8CU0 - chains C and E of the 3 polymer chains in the assembly; structure by X-ray diffraction, 1.74 A resolution.

# Chain C
Protein: Ribonuclease H
Organism: Halalkalibacterium halodurans
Notes: EC 3.1.26.4
UniProtKB: Q9KEI9 (RNH1_BACHD); residue numbers follow UniProt; this construct covers 59-196
Chain sequence (142 residues; row label = number of the first residue in the row):
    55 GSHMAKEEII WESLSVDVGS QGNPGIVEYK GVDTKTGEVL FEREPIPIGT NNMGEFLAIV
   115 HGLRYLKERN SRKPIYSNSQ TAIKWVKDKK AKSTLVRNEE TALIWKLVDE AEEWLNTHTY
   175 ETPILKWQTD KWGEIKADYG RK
Unresolved in the structure: 55-61, 192-196
Sequence notes: expression tag (55-58); engineered mutation Asn132 (Asp in Q9KEI9)
UniProt features mapped onto this chain:
  - binding site (Mg(2+)): Asp71, Glu109, Asp192
  - mutagenesis: Glu109 (E109Q: Loss of activity), Glu188 (E188A: Strongly reduces activity; E188Q: No effect), Asp192 (D192N: Strongly reduced activity with manganese. Loss of activity with magnesium)

# Chain E
Molecule: 12-nt DNA strand
Sequence (12 nucleotides; row label = number of the first residue in the row):
     1 CGGGCATGXC CG
Modified residues: OWR (1-[2-deoxy-5-O-(dihydroxyphosphanyl)-beta-D-erythro-pentofuranosyl]-1H-naphtho[2,3-d]imidazole) at position 9
Metal / ion sites: Na+ site 1 near DG4 (its only coordinating residue here); Na+ site 2 near DT7 (its only coordinating residue here); Na+ site 3: DG12 (shared with 3 residues of chain A)

# Interface between chain C and chain E
Contacting residue pairs (18; chain C residue first):
  Asn77(C) - DA6(E)  sugar contact
  Asn77(C) - DT7(E)  hydrogen bond to the sugar
  Pro78(C) - DA6(E)  phosphate contact
  Pro78(C) - DT7(E)  phosphate contact
  Thr104(C) - DT7(E)  phosphate contact
  Thr104(C) - DG8(E)  hydrogen bond to the phosphate
  Asn106(C) - DT7(E)  phosphate contact
  Asn106(C) - DG8(E)  hydrogen bond to the phosphate
  Thr135(C) - DG8(E)  phosphate contact
  Lys138(C) - OWR_9(E)  phosphate contact
  Lys138(C) - DC10(E)  salt bridge to the phosphate
  Trp139(C) - DG8(E)  phosphate contact
  Trp139(C) - OWR_9(E)  hydrogen bond to the phosphate
  Lys146(C) - DG8(E)  sugar contact
  Lys146(C) - OWR_9(E)  phosphate contact
  Ser147(C) - DG8(E)  hydrogen bond to the phosphate
  Thr148(C) - DT7(E)  sugar contact
  Thr148(C) - DG8(E)  hydrogen bond to the phosphate
Also at the interface, not in a pair above, chain C (12 interface residues in all): Met107, Leu149

# Overview
Chain C and chain E form an interface of 12 and 5 residues respectively, with 6 hydrogen bonds and 1 salt
bridge. Among the polar pairs are Asn77(C)-DT7(E), Thr104(C)-DG8(E) and Asn106(C)-DG8(E). UniProt lists 3
Mg2+-binding residues and 3 mutagenesis sites on chain C.
Chain C is Ribonuclease H (Halalkalibacterium halodurans) and chain E is a 12-nt DNA strand; the structure,
12-mer DNA structure of ExBIM bound to RNaseH -modified DDD, was determined by X-ray diffraction, deposited
together with 8CTY and 8CTZ.
